9D49 - chains A and F of the 12 polymer chains in the assembly; structure by electron microscopy, 2.65 A resolution.

== Chain A ==
Molecule: Fatty acid synthase subunit beta
From: Saccharomyces cerevisiae
Notes: EC 2.3.1.86, 4.2.1.59, 1.3.1.9, 2.3.1.38, 2.3.1.39, 3.1.2.14
Reference sequence: P07149 (FAS1_YEAST); numbering as in UniProt (aligned over 1-2051)
Sequence (2051 residues; each row starts with the number of its first residue):
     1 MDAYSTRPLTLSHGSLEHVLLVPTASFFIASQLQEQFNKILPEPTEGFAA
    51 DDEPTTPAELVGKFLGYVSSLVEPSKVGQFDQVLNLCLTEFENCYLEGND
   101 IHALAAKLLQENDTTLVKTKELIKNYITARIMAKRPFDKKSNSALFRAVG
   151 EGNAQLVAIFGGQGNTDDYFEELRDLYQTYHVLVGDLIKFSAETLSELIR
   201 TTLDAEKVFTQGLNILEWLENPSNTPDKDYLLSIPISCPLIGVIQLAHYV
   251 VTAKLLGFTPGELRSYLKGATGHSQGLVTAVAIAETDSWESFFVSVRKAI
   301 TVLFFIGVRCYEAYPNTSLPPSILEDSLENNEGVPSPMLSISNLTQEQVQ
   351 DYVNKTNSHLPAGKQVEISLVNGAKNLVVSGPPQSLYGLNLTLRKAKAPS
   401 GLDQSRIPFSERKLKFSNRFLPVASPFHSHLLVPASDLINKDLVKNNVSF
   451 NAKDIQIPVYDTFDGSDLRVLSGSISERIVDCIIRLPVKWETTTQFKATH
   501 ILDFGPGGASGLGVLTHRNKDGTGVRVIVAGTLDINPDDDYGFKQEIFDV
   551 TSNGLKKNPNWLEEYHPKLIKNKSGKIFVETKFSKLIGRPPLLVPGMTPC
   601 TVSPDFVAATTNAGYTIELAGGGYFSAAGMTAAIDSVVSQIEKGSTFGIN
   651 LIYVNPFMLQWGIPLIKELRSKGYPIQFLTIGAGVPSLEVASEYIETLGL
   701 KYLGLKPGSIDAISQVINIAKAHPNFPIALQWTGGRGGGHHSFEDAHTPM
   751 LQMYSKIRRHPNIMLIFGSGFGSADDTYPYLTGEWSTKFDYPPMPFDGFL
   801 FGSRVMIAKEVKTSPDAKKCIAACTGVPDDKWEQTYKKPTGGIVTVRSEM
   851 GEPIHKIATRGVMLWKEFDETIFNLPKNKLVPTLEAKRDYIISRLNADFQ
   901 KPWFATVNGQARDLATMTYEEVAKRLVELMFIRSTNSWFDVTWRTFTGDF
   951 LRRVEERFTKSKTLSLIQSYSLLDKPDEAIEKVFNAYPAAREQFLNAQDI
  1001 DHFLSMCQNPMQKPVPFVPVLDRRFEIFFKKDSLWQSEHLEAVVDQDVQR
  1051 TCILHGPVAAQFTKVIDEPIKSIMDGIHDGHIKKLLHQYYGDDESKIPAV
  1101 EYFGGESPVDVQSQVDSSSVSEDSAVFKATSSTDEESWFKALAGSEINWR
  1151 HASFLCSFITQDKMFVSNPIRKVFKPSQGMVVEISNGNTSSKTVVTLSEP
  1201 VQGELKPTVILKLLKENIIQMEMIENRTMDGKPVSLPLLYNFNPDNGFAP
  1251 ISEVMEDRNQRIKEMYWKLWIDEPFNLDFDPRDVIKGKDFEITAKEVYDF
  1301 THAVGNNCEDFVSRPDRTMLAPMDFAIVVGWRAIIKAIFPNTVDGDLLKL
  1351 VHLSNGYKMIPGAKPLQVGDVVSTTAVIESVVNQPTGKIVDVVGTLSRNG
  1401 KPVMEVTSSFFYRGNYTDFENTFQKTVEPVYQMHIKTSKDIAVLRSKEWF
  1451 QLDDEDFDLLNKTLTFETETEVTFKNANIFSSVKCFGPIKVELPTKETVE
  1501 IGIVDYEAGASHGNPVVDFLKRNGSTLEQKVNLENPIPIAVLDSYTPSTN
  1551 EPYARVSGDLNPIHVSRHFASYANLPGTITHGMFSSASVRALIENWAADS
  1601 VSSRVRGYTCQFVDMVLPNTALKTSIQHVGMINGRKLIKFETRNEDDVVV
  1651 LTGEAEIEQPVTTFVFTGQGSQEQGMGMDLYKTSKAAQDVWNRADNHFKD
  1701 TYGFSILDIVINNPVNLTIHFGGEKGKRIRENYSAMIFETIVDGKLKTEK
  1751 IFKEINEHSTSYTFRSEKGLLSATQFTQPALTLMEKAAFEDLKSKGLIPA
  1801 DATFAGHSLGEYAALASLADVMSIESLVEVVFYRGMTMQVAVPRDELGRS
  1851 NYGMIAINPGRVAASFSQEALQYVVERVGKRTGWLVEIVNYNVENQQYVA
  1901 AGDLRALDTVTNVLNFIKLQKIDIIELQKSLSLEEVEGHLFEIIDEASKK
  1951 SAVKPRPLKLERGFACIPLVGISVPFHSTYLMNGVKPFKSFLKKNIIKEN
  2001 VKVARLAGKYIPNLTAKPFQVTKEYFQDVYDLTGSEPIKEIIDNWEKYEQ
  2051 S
Not modelled in the structure: 1-4, 75-77, 1110-1121, 1923-1933, 2051
Residues lining bound ligands: FMN (flavin mononucleotide): Pro595, Gly596, Met597, Thr598, Cys600, Ile652, Gly682, Ala683, Lys706, Thr733, Arg736, Gly737, Gly738, Gly739, Ser769, Gly770, Phe771, Leu800, Phe801, Gly802, Ser803, Met806, Leu1054, His1055, Gly1056, Ala1059

== Chain F ==
Molecule: Fatty acid synthase subunit alpha
From: Saccharomyces cerevisiae
Notes: EC 2.3.1.86, 1.1.1.100, 2.3.1.41
Reference sequence: P19097 (FAS2_YEAST); residue numbers follow UniProt; this construct covers 1-1887
Sequence (1887 residues; row label = number of the first residue in the row):
     1 MKPEVEQELAHILLTELLAYQFASPVRWIETQDVFLKDFNTERVVEIGPS
    51 PTLAGMAQRTLKNKYESYDAALSLHREILCYSKDAKEIYYTPDPSELAAK
   101 EEPAKEEAPAPTPAASAPAPAAAAPAPVAAAAPAAAAAEIADEPVKASLL
   151 LHVLVAHKLKKSLDSIPMSKTIKDLVGGKSTVQNEILGDLGKEFGTTPEK
   201 PEETPLEELAETFQDTFSGALGKQSSSLLSRLISSKMPGGFTITVARKYL
   251 QTRWGLPSGRQDGVLLVALSNEPAARLGSEADAKAFLDSMAQKYASIVGV
   301 DLSSAASASGAAGAGAAAGAAMIDAGALEEITKDHKVLARQQLQVLARYL
   351 KMDLDNGERKFLKEKDTVAELQAQLDYLNAELGEFFVNGVATSFSRKKAR
   401 TFDSSWNWAKQSLLSLYFEIIHGVLKNVDREVVSEAINIMNRSNDALIKF
   451 MEYHISNTDETKGENYQLVKTLGEQLIENCKQVLDVDPVYKDVAKPTGPK
   501 TAIDKNGNITYSEEPREKVRKLSQYVQEMALGGPITKESQPTIEEDLTRV
   551 YKAISAQADKQDISSSTRVEFEKLYSDLMKFLESSKEIDPSQTTQLAGMD
   601 VEDALDKDSTKEVASLPNKSTISKTVSSTIPRETIPFLHLRKKTPAGDWK
   651 YDRQLSSLFLDGLEKAAFNGVTFKDKYVLITGAGKGSIGAEVLQGLLQGG
   701 AKVVVTTSRFSKQVTDYYQSIYAKYGAKGSTLIVVPFNQGSKQDVEALIE
   751 FIYDTEKNGGLGWDLDAIIPFAAIPEQGIELEHIDSKSEFAHRIMLTNIL
   801 RMMGCVKKQKSARGIETRPAQVILPMSPNHGTFGGDGMYSESKLSLETLF
   851 NRWHSESWANQLTVCGAIIGWTRGTGLMSANNIIAEGIEKMGVRTFSQKE
   901 MAFNLLGLLTPEVVELCQKSPVMADLNGGLQFVPELKEFTAKLRKELVET
   951 SEVRKAVSIETALEHKVVNGNSADAAYAQVEIQPRANIQLDFPELKPYKQ
  1001 VKQIAPAELEGLLDLERVIVVTGFAEVGPWGSARTRWEMEAFGEFSLEGC
  1051 VEMAWIMGFISYHNGNLKGRPYTGWVDSKTKEPVDDKDVKAKYETSILEH
  1101 SGIRLIEPELFNGYNPEKKEMIQEVIVEEDLEPFEASKETAEQFKHQHGD
  1151 KVDIFEIPETGEYSVKLLKGATLYIPKALRFDRLVAGQIPTGWNAKTYGI
  1201 SDDIISQVDPITLFVLVSVVEAFIASGITDPYEMYKYVHVSEVGNCSGSG
  1251 MGGVSALRGMFKDRFKDEPVQNDILQESFINTMSAWVNMLLISSSGPIKT
  1301 PVGACATSVESVDIGVETILSGKARICIVGGYDDFQEEGSFEFGNMKATS
  1351 NTLEEFEHGRTPAEMSRPATTTRNGFMEAQGAGIQIIMQADLALKMGVPI
  1401 YGIVAMAATATDKIGRSVPAPGKGILTTAREHHSSVKYASPNLNMKYRKR
  1451 QLVTREAQIKDWVENELEALKLEAEEIPSEDQNEFLLERTREIHNEAESQ
  1501 LRAAQQQWGNDFYKRDPRIAPLRGALATYGLTIDDLGVASFHGTSTKAND
  1551 KNESATINEMMKHLGRSEGNPVIGVFQKFLTGHPKGAAGAWMMNGALQIL
  1601 NSGIIPGNRNADNVDKILEQFEYVLYPSKTLKTDGVRAVSITSFGFGQKG
  1651 GQAIVVHPDYLYGAITEDRYNEYVAKVSAREKSAYKFFHNGMIYNKLFVS
  1701 KEHAPYTDELEEDVYLDPLARVSKDKKSGSLTFNSKNIQSKDSYINANTI
  1751 ETAKMIENMTKEKVSNGGVGVDVELITSINVENDTFIERNFTPQEIEYCS
  1801 AQPSVQSSFAGTWSAKEAVFKSLGVKSLGGGAALKDIEIVRVNKNAPAVE
  1851 LHGNAKKAAEEAGVTDVKVSISHDDLQAVAVAVSTKK
Not modelled in the structure: 95-328, 540-622, 875-879, 972-978, 1745-1887
Residues lining bound ligands: Palmitoyl-CoA (PKZ): Leu413, Leu414, Leu416, Tyr417, Ile420, Arg430, Val432, Val433, Ala436, Ile437, Met440, Phe450, Met451, His454, Ile455, Val469, Leu472, Gly473, Gln475, Leu476, Asn479, Lys491, Val493, Arg520, Lys521

== How chain A and chain F interact ==
Contacting residue pairs (11):
  His359(A) - Ser67(F)  hydrogen bond
  His359(A) - Tyr68(F)  hydrogen bond (side chain-backbone)
  His359(A) - Ala71(F)
  His359(A) - Leu72(F)
  Leu360(A) - Ala71(F)
  Leu360(A) - Leu72(F)  hydrophobic
  Gln384(A) - Ser73(F)  hydrogen bond
  Tyr387(A) - Ser73(F)
  Gly388(A) - Ala70(F)
  Leu391(A) - Ala70(F)
  Thr392(A) - Ala70(F)
Other interface residues (no listed pair), chain A (9 interface residues in all): Ile323, Thr356

== Summary ==
9 residues of chain A and 6 residues of chain F are in contact, with 3 hydrogen bonds. Among the polar pairs
are His359(A)-Ser67(F), His359(A)-Tyr68(F) and Gln384(A)-Ser73(F). Ligands of chain A: flavin mononucleotide.
Bound to chain F: Palmitoyl-CoA.
Here chain A is Fatty acid synthase subunit beta and chain F is Fatty acid synthase subunit alpha, both from
Saccharomyces cerevisiae. Entry 9D49 (Atomic model of triple mutant S. cerevisiae Fatty Acid Synthase (FAS) in
complex with Palmitoyl-CoA (in ...) was determined by electron microscopy together with 9P4V, 9P4W, 9D47, 9D48
and 9D4A from the same study.
